PDB entry 3KFU | X-ray diffraction, 3.00 A resolution | chains F and G of the 14 polymer chains in the assembly

== Chain F ==
Protein: Aspartyl/glutamyl-tRNA(Asn/Gln) amidotransferase subunit B
Source organism: Thermus thermophilus
Notes: EC 6.3.5.-
Reference sequence: Q9LCX2 (GATB_THET8); the author numbering skips numbers that UniProt does not, so the offset changes along the chain: 1-396 = UniProt 1-396; 601-629 = UniProt 397-425; 631-643 = UniProt 426-438; 645-672 = UniProt 439-466
Chain sequence (466 residues; numbered 1 to 672; 206 numbers in that range are skipped by the numbering (no residue carries them; nothing is unmodelled there); the number before each row is that of its first residue; X marks 70 residues of unknown identity (built as UNK)):
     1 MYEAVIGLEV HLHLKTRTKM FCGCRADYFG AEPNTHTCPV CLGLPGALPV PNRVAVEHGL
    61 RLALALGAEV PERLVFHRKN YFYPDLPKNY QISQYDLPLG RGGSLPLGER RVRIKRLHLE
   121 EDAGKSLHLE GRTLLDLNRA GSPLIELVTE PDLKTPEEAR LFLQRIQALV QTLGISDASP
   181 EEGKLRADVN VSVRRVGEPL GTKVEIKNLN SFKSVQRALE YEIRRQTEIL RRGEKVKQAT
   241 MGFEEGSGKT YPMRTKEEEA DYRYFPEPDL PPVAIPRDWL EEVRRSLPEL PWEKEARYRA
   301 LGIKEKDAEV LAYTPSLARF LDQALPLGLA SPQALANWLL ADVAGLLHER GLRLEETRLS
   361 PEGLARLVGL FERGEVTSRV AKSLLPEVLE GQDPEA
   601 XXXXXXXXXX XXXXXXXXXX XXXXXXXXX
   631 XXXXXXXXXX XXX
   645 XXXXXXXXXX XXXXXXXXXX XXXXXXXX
Disordered / not traced: 254-259, 660-672
Bound ions: Zn2+: Cys22, Cys24, Cys38, Cys41; Mg2+: Glu120, Glu146
What the authors report for this chain:
  - Zn2+ coordination: Cys22, Cys24, Cys38, Cys41
  - binding site for tRNA-Asn: Tyr81, Tyr83, Asp85, Lys125, Ser126, His128, Arg139, Arg160, Pro180, Glu181, Arg186, Asn210, Ser211, Phe212, Lys213, Tyr262
  - binding site for tRNA-Asn: Tyr95, Asp96, Tyr264

== Chain G ==
Protein: Glutamyl-tRNA(Gln) amidotransferase subunit C
Source organism: Thermus thermophilus
Notes: EC 6.3.5.-
Reference sequence: Q9LCX4 (GATC_THET8); residues 2-90 here correspond to UniProt positions 1-89 (UniProt number = residue number - 1)
Chain sequence (92 residues; each row starts with the number of its first residue; numbers below 1 keep their minus sign (Met-1 is residue -1)):
    -1 MPGMELSPEL LRKLETLAKI RLSPEEEALL LQDLKRILDF VDALPRVEEG GAEEALGRLR
    59 EDEPRPSLPQ AEALALAPEA EDGFFRVPPV LE
Disordered / not traced: -1 to 2, 89-90
Sequence notes: expression tag (-1 to 1)

== Chain F / chain G interface ==
Pairs across the interface - 78 pairs, chain F then chain G:
  Thr16(F) with Asp60(G)
  Arg17(F) with Asp60(G), hydrogen bond (backbone-side chain); Pro62(G)
  Thr18(F) with Arg58(G); Asp60(G), hydrogen bond (backbone-side chain); Pro62(G)
  Lys19(F) with Arg58(G), hydrogen bond (backbone-side chain)
  Met20(F) with Arg58(G)
  Phe21(F) with Arg58(G)
  Cys22(F) with Arg58(G), hydrogen bond (backbone-side chain); Arg63(G)
  Gly23(F) with Arg58(G); Pro62(G); Arg63(G), hydrogen bond (backbone-backbone)
  Cys24(F) with Ser65(G), hydrogen bond
  Arg25(F) with Pro62(G)
  Pro33(F) with Gln68(G); Gly81(G); Phe82(G), hydrophobic
  Asn34(F) with Gln68(G); Leu72(G); Gly81(G), hydrogen bond (side chain-backbone); Phe82(G); Phe83(G)
  Thr35(F) with Ser65(G)
  His36(F) with Ser65(G)
  Thr37(F) with Ser65(G); Leu66(G), hydrogen bond (backbone-backbone)
  Cys38(F) with Leu66(G), hydrophobic
  Pro39(F) with Leu66(G)
  Leu42(F) with Leu66(G), hydrophobic
  Leu44(F) with Leu74(G), hydrophobic
  Val50(F) with Arg58(G), hydrogen bond (backbone-side chain)
  Pro51(F) with Leu57(G); Arg58(G), hydrogen bond (backbone-backbone)
  Asn52(F) with Arg58(G); Asp60(G), hydrogen bond
  Arg53(F) with Leu57(G); Arg58(G), hydrogen bond (backbone-backbone); Glu59(G), salt bridge
  Val54(F) with Asp60(G)
  Arg73(F) with Ala50(G), hydrogen bond (side chain-backbone); Glu51(G), salt bridge; Glu52(G); Ala53(G)
  Phe82(F) with Leu15(G); Ala16(G); Lys17(G)
  Leu127(F) with Phe82(G), hydrophobic
  His128(F) with Val88(G)
  Gly131(F) with Pro87(G)
  Arg132(F) with Glu79(G), salt bridge; Arg84(G); Val85(G); Pro87(G)
  Thr133(F) with Phe83(G); Arg84(G); Val85(G), hydrogen bond (backbone-backbone); Pro86(G); Pro87(G)
  Leu134(F) with Phe82(G), hydrophobic; Phe83(G)
  Leu135(F) with Phe82(G); Phe83(G), hydrogen bond (backbone-backbone); Val85(G), hydrophobic
  Asp136(F) with Phe82(G)
  Leu137(F) with Phe83(G), hydrophobic
  Asp261(F) with Leu15(G)
  Arg263(F) with Leu15(G), hydrogen bond (side chain-backbone)
  Pro271(F) with Gly55(G)
  Pro272(F) with Leu54(G); Gly55(G), hydrogen bond (backbone-backbone)
  Val273(F) with Ala53(G); Gly55(G); Arg56(G); Leu57(G), hydrophobic
  Ala274(F) with Ala53(G)
  Trp279(F) with Leu57(G), hydrophobic
Other interface residues (no listed pair), chain F (48 interface residues in all): Glu32, Val56, Leu74, Tyr83, Pro84, Leu129
Other interface residues (no listed pair), chain G (32 interface residues in all): Glu61, Ala71

== Summary ==
Chain F and chain G form an interface of 48 and 32 residues respectively; the contacts include 17 hydrogen
bonds and 3 salt bridges. Among the polar pairs are Arg53(F)-Glu59(G), Arg73(F)-Glu51(G) and
Arg132(F)-Glu79(G). The paper reports a binding site for tRNA-Asn at Tyr81(F), Tyr83(F) and Asp85(F) among
others; Zn2+ coordination by Cys22(F), Cys24(F) and Cys38(F) among others.
Chain F is Aspartyl/glutamyl-tRNA(Asn/Gln) amidotransferase subunit B and chain G is Glutamyl-tRNA(Gln)
amidotransferase subunit C, both from Thermus thermophilus; the structure, Crystal structure of the
transamidosome, was determined by X-ray diffraction.
